PDB entry 8B7C | X-ray diffraction, 1.90 A resolution | chains A and E of the 6 polymer chains in the assembly

[Chain A]
Name: Tubulin alpha-1B chain
Source organism: Bos taurus
UniProtKB: P81947 (TBA1B_BOVIN); residues 1-451 here = UniProt positions 1-451
Sequence (451 residues; each row starts with the number of its first residue):
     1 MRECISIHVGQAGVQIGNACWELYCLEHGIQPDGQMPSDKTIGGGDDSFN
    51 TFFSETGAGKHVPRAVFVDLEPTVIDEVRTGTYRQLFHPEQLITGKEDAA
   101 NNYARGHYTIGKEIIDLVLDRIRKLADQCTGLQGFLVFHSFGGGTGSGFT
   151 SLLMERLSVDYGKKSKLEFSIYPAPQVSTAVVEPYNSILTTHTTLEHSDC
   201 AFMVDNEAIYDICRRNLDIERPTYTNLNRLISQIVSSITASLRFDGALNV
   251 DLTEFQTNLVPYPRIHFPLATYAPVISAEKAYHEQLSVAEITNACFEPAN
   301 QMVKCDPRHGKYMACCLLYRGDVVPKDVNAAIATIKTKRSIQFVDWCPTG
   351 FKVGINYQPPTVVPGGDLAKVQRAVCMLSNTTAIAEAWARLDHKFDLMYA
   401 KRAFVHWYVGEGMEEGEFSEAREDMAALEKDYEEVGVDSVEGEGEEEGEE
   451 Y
Disordered / not traced: 439-451
Ion coordination: Ca2+: D39, T41, G44, E55
Residues lining bound ligands: GTP (guanosine-5'-triphosphate): G10, Q11, A12, Q15, I16, D69, D98, A99, A100, N101, S140, G142, G143, G144, T145, G146, I171, P173, V177, S178, T179, E183, N206, Y224, L227, N228, I231

[Chain E]
Name: Stathmin-4
Source organism: Rattus norvegicus
UniProtKB: P63043 (STMN4_RAT); residues 5-145 here correspond to UniProt positions 49-189 (UniProt number = residue number + 44)
Sequence (143 residues; row label = number of the first residue in the row):
     3 MADMEVIELNKCTSGQSFEVILKPPSFDGVPEFNASLPRRRDPSLEEIQK
    53 KLEAAEERRKYQEAELLKHLAEKREHEREVIQKAIEENNNFIKMAKEKLA
   103 QKMESNKENREAHLAAMLERLQEKDKHAEEVRKNKELKEEASR
Disordered / not traced: 3-5, 29-43, 144-145
Construct notes: initiating methionine (3); expression tag (4)
UniProt features mapped onto this chain:
  - modified residue: S46 (Phosphoserine)

[How chain A and chain E interact]
Residue-residue contacts (60):
  H107(A) - L54(E)
  Y108(A) - L54(E)  hydrophobic
  Y108(A) - A57(E)  hydrophobic
  Y108(A) - R61(E)
  T109(A) - R61(E)  hydrogen bond
  K112(A) - E58(E)  salt bridge
  E155(A) - I50(E)
  R156(A) - L47(E)
  R156(A) - Q51(E)
  V159(A) - P45(E)
  V159(A) - L47(E)  hydrophobic
  V159(A) - I50(E)  hydrophobic
  E196(A) - D44(E)
  H197(A) - D44(E)  salt bridge
  H197(A) - P45(E)
  D245(A) - C14(E)
  D245(A) - S16(E)  hydrogen bond (backbone-side chain)
  A247(A) - N12(E)
  A247(A) - S19(E)
  L248(A) - S19(E)
  P325(A) - Q18(E)
  P325(A) - F20(E)  hydrophobic
  N329(A) - M6(E)
  N329(A) - V8(E)
  N329(A) - F20(E)
  N329(A) - V22(E)
  I332(A) - V22(E)  hydrophobic
  K336(A) - L24(E)
  D345(A) - P27(E)
  D345(A) - S28(E)  hydrogen bond (backbone-backbone)
  C347(A) - P27(E)
  P348(A) - K25(E)
  P348(A) - P27(E)
  T349(A) - I23(E)
  T349(A) - L24(E)  hydrogen bond (backbone-backbone)
  T349(A) - K25(E)  hydrogen bond (backbone-backbone)
  G350(A) - V22(E)
  F351(A) - E21(E)
  F351(A) - V22(E)  hydrogen bond (backbone-backbone)
  F351(A) - L24(E)  hydrophobic
  K352(A) - F20(E)
  K352(A) - E21(E)  salt bridge
  V353(A) - S19(E)
  V353(A) - F20(E)  hydrogen bond (backbone-backbone)
  G354(A) - Q18(E)
  I355(A) - G17(E)
  I355(A) - Q18(E)  hydrogen bond (backbone-backbone)
  N356(A) - S16(E)
  Y357(A) - T15(E)
  Y357(A) - S16(E)  hydrogen bond (backbone-backbone)
  Y357(A) - G17(E)
  Y357(A) - Q18(E)  hydrogen bond
  V409(A) - Q64(E)  hydrogen bond (backbone-side chain)
  G410(A) - R61(E)
  G410(A) - Q64(E)
  E411(A) - R61(E)  hydrogen bond (backbone-side chain)
  G412(A) - A57(E)
  G412(A) - R60(E)  hydrogen bond (backbone-side chain)
  G412(A) - R61(E)
  E414(A) - R60(E)  salt bridge
Also at the interface, not in a pair above, chain A (39 interface residues in all): L152, S158, G246, V328, A333, W346
Also at the interface, not in a pair above, chain E (32 interface residues in all): P26, S46, K53, E55

[Overview]
The interface between chain A and chain E involves 39 residues on one side and 32 on the other; the contacts
include 13 hydrogen bonds and 4 salt bridges. Among the polar pairs are K112(A)-E58(E), H197(A)-D44(E) and
K352(A)-E21(E). Chain A binds GTP.
Chain A is Tubulin alpha-1B chain (Bos taurus) and chain E is Stathmin-4 (Rattus norvegicus); the structure,
Tubulin-maytansinoid-12 complex, was determined by X-ray diffraction together with 8B7A and 8B7B from the same
study.
